Entry 8U87 (electron microscopy, 3.86 A resolution); this record covers chains A and C.

Chain A (and C):
Protein: NADPH oxidase 5
From: Homo sapiens
Notes: EC 1.6.3.-; chain C of this document is another copy of the same molecule, construct and numbering; everything in this record applies to it too
Reference sequence: Q96PH1 (NOX5_HUMAN), isoform Q96PH1-4; numbering as in UniProt (aligned over 1-719)
Amino-acid sequence (719 residues; numbered 1 to 719; the number before each row is that of its first residue):
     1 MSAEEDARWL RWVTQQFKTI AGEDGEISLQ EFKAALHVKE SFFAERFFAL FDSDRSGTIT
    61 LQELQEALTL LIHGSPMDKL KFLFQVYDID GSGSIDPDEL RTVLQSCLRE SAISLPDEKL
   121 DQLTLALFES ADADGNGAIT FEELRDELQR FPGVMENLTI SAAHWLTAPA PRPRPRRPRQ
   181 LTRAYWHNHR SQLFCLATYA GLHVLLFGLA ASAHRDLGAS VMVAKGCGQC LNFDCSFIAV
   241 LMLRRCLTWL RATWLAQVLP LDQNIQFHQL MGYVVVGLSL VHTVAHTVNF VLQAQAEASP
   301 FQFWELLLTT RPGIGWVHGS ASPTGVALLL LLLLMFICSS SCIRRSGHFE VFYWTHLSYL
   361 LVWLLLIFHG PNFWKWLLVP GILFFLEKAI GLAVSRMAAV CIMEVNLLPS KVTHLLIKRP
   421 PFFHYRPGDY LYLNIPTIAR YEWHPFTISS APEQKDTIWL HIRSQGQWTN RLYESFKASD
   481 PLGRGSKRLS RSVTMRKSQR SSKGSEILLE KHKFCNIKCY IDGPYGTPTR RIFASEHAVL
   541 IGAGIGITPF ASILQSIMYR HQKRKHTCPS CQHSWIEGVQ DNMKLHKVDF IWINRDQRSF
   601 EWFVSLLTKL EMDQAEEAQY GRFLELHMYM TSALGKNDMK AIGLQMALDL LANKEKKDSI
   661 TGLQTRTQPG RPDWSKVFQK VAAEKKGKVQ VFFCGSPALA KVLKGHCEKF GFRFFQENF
Unresolved in the structure: 1-8, 21-25, 38-40, 91-95, 134-136, 167-181, 296-318, 479-514 (chain C: 1-181, 296-318, 479-514, 634-666)
Metal / ion sites: heme b/c Fe site 1: His268, His356; heme b/c Fe site 2: His282, His369; Zn2+: Cys568 (shared with Cys568(C) of chain C)
Small-molecule neighbours:
  - FAD (flavin-adenine dinucleotide): Arg251, Gln263, Ile265, Arg344, Tyr430, Trp443, His444, Pro445, Phe446, Thr447, His461, Ile462, Arg463, Gln465, Gly466, Gln467, Trp468, Thr469, Thr548
  - heme b/c (HEB), molecule 1: Lys225, Gly228, Gln229, Leu231, Asn232, Ser279, His282, Thr283, His286, Phe290, Ser320, Ala321, Ser322, Gly325, Val326, Leu328, Leu329, Leu332, Leu366, His369, Gly370, Pro371
  - heme b/c (HEB), molecule 2: Ile238, Ala239, Met242, Ile265, His268, Gln269, Gly272, Tyr273, Val275, Val276, Leu332, Met335, Phe336, Ser339, Phe352, Tyr353, His356, Tyr359, Val362, Trp363, Phe384
  - NADPH (NDP; NADPH dihydro-nicotinamide-adenine-dinucleotide phosphate): Asn188, His189, Gly544, Ile593, Asn594, Arg595, Thr631, Arg671, Pro672, Trp674, Gly695, Ser696, Pro697, Leu699, Val702
Reported in the primary citation:
  - mutagenesis - R426A, R530A, R531A: unchanged binding to NADPH oxidase 5 (chain A)
  - mutagenesis - C568S, C571S: decreased stability

Chain A / chain C interface:
Residue-residue contacts (14):
  His424(A) with Arg530(C)
  Arg530(A) with His424(C), hydrogen bond
  His566(A) with His566(C)
  Cys568(A) with Cys568(C), hydrophobic
  Pro569(A) with Trp575(C)
  Ser570(A) with Cys571(C), hydrogen bond; His573(C)
  Cys571(A) with Cys571(C), hydrophobic
  His573(A) with Ser570(C)
  Trp575(A) with Thr567(C); Pro569(C); Trp575(C), hydrophobic
  Asp581(A) with Lys455(C), salt bridge
  Arg713(A) with Phe422(C)
Other interface residues (no listed pair), chain A (15 interface residues in all): Phe422, Thr567, Gln580, Lys584
Other interface residues (no listed pair), chain C (14 interface residues in all): Lys563, Arg713

Overview:
15 residues of chain A and 14 residues of chain C are in contact, with 2 hydrogen bonds and 1 salt bridge.
Polar pairs include Asp581(A)-Lys455(C), Arg530(A)-His424(C) and Ser570(A)-Cys571(C). The paper reports that
C568S and C571S of chain A reduce stability; R426A, R530A and R531A of chain A leave binding to NADPH oxidase
5 (chain A) unchanged.
Both chains are NADPH oxidase 5 (Homo sapiens). Entry 8U87 (Structural Basis of Human NOX5 Activation) was
determined by electron microscopy together with 8U85, 8U86 and 8U7Y from the same study.
